Entry 4W4J (X-ray diffraction, 2.80 A resolution); this record covers chain A.

== Chain A ==
Protein: EspG3
From: Mycobacterium smegmatis
Reference sequence: A0QQ45 (A0QQ45_MYCS2); residues 0-292 here correspond to UniProt positions 1-293 (UniProt number = residue number + 1)
Chain sequence (309 residues; row label = number of the first residue in the row; numbers below 1 keep their minus sign (Mse-16 is residue -16)):
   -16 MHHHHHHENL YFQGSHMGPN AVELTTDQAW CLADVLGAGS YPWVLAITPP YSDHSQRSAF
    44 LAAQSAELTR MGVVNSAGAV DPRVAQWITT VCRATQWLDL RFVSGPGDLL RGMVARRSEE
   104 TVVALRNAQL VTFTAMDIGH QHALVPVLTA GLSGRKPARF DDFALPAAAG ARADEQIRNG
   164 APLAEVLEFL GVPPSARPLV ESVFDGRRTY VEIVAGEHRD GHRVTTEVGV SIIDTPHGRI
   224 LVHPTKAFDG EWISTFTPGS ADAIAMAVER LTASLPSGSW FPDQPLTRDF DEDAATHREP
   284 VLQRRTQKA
Disordered / not traced: -16 to -2, 265-292
Sequence notes: expression tag (-16 to -1)
Modified residues: Mse-16 (selenomethionine); Mse0, Mse54, Mse96, Mse119, Mse249 (selenomethionine; parent Met)

== Overview ==
Chain A is EspG3 (Mycobacterium smegmatis); the structure, Crystal structure of EspG3 from the ESX-3 type VII
secretion system of M. smegmatis, was determined by X-ray diffraction together with 4W4I, 4W4K and 4W4L from
the same study.
